Entry 8YRP (electron microscopy, 3.64 A resolution); this record covers chains n and o of the 5 polymer chains in the assembly.

[Chain n]
Protein: JM-1A Heavy Chain
Organism: Homo sapiens
Amino-acid sequence (115 residues; numbered 1 to 115; the number before each row is that of its first residue):
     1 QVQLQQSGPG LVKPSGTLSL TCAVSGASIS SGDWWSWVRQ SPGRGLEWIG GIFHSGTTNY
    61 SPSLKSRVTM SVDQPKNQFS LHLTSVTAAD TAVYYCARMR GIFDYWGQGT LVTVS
Disulfides: C22-C96

[Chain o]
Protein: JM-1A Light Chain
Organism: Homo sapiens
Amino-acid sequence (105 residues; row label = number of the first residue in the row):
     1 DIQLTQSPSS LSVSVGDRVT ITCRASQAIS NSLAWYQQKP GKAPKLLLYA ASTLESGVPS
    61 RFSGSGSGTD FTLTISSLQP EDFATYYCQH YYSTPFFGGG TKVEI
Disulfides: C23-C88

[Chain n / chain o interface]
Contacting residue pairs - 39 pairs, chain n then chain o:
  V38(n) with F97(o), hydrophobic
  Q40(n) with Q38(o), hydrogen bond; Y87(o), hydrogen bond
  G45(n) with Y87(o)
  L46(n) with Q38(o); P44(o), hydrophobic; Y87(o), hydrogen bond (backbone-side chain); F97(o); G98(o)
  E47(n) with F96(o); F97(o)
  W48(n) with T94(o); P95(o); F97(o)
  Y60(n) with T94(o), hydrogen bond (backbone-side chain)
  S61(n) with T94(o)
  P62(n) with D1(o)
  Y95(n) with Q38(o), hydrogen bond; K42(o), hydrogen bond (side chain-backbone); A43(o), hydrophobic; P44(o)
  G101(n) with Q89(o), hydrogen bond (backbone-side chain); Y91(o)
  I102(n) with A34(o), hydrophobic; Y36(o); L46(o), hydrophobic; Y49(o), hydrophobic; Y91(o), hydrophobic
  F103(n) with Y36(o), hydrogen bond (backbone-side chain); L46(o); Q89(o); F97(o), hydrophobic
  D104(n) with L46(o); E55(o)
  W106(n) with Y36(o); P44(o)
  G107(n) with A43(o)
  Q108(n) with K42(o); A43(o)
Also at the interface, not in a pair above, chain n (19 interface residues in all): R44, Y105
Also at the interface, not in a pair above, chain o (19 interface residues in all): G99

[In short]
The chain n/chain o interface involves 19 residues from each chain, with 8 hydrogen bonds. Polar pairs include
Q40(n)-Q38(o), Q40(n)-Y87(o) and L46(n)-Y87(o).
Here chain n is JM-1A Heavy Chain and chain o is JM-1A Light Chain, both from Homo sapiens. Entry 8YRP
(SARS-CoV-2 Delta Spike in complex with JM-1A) was determined by electron microscopy together with 8X0X, 8X0Y,
8YRO and 8YZ5 from the same study.
